7TMO - chains B and M of the 15 polymer chains in the assembly; structure by electron microscopy, 3.30 A resolution.

== Chain B ==
Protein: Vacuolar proton pump subunit B
Organism: Saccharomyces cerevisiae
UniProt: A0A6A5Q585 (A0A6A5Q585_YEASX); numbering as in UniProt (aligned over 1-517)
Chain sequence (517 residues; row label = number of the first residue in the row):
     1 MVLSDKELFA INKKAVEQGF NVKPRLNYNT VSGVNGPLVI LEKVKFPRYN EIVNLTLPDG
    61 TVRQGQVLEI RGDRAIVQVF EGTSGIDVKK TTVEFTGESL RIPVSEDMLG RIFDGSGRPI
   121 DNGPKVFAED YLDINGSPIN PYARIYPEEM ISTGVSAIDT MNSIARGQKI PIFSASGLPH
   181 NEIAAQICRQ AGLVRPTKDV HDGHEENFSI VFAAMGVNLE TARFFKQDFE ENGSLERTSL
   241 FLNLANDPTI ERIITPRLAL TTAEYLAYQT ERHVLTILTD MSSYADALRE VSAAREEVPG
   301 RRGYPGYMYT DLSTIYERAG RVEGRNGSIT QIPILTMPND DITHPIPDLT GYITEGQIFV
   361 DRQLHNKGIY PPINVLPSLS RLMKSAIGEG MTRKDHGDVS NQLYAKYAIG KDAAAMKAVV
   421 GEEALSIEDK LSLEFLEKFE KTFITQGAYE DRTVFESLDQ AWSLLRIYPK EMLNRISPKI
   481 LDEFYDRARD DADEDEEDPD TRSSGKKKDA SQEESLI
Unresolved in the structure: 1-11, 197-206, 486-517
Small-molecule neighbours: ATP (adenosine-5'-triphosphate): Gly-351, Tyr-352, Leu-379, Ser-380, Arg-381, Lys-384

== Chain M ==
Protein: V-type proton ATPase subunit D
Organism: Saccharomyces cerevisiae
UniProt: A0A6A5Q1W2 (A0A6A5Q1W2_YEASX); residue numbers follow UniProt; this construct covers 1-256
Chain sequence (256 residues; each row starts with the number of its first residue):
     1 MSGNREQVFP TRMTLGLMKT KLKGANQGYS LLKRKSEALT KRFRDITKRI DDAKQKMGRV
    61 MQTAAFSLAE VSYATGENIG YQVQESVSTA RFKVRARQEN VSGVYLSQFE SYIDPEINDF
   121 RLTGLGRGGQ QVQRAKEIYS RAVETLVELA SLQTAFIILD EVIKVTNRRV NAIEHVIIPR
   181 TENTIAYINS ELDELDREEF YRLKKVQEKK QNETAKLDAE MKLKRDRAEQ DASEVAADEE
   241 PQGETLVADQ EDDVIF
Unresolved in the structure: 1-3, 218-256

== Interface between chain B and chain M ==
Pairs across the interface - 17 pairs, chain B then chain M:
  Glu-296(B) with Tyr-201(M), hydrogen bond (backbone-side chain)
  Glu-297(B) with Tyr-201(M)
  Val-298(B) with Tyr-201(M), hydrogen bond (backbone-side chain)
  Pro-299(B) with Arg-197(M); Tyr-201(M)
  Arg-301(B) with Glu-194(M)
  Arg-302(B) with Ser-190(M); Glu-194(M), hydrogen bond (backbone-side chain); Arg-197(M)
  Gly-303(B) with Arg-197(M)
  Ala-418(B) with Asn-171(M); His-175(M)
  Val-419(B) with Arg-168(M); Asn-171(M); Ala-172(M), hydrophobic; Val-176(M), hydrophobic
  Val-420(B) with Arg-168(M)
Other interface residues (no listed pair), chain B (11 interface residues in all): Gly-300

== Summary ==
The interface between chain B and chain M involves 11 residues on one side and 9 on the other; the contacts
include 3 hydrogen bonds. Polar pairs include Glu-296(B)/Tyr-201(M), Val-298(B)/Tyr-201(M) and
Arg-302(B)/Glu-194(M). Bound to chain B: ATP.
Chain B is Vacuolar proton pump subunit B and chain M is V-type proton ATPase subunit D, both from
Saccharomyces cerevisiae; the structure, V1 complex lacking subunit C from Saccharomyces cerevisiae, State 1,
was determined by electron microscopy (same publication as 7TMM, 7TMP, 7TMQ, 7TMR, 7TMS and 7TMT).
